3RYI - chains B and C of the 5 polymer chains in the assembly; structure by X-ray diffraction, 2.40 A resolution.

[Chain B]
Name: Tubulin beta chain
Organism: Ovis aries
UniProt: D0VWY9 (D0VWY9_SHEEP); the author numbering skips numbers that UniProt does not, so the offset changes along the chain: 1-44 = UniProt 1-44; 47-360 = UniProt 45-358; 369-455 = UniProt 359-445
Sequence (445 residues; numbered 1 to 455; 10 numbers in that range are skipped by the numbering (no residue carries them; nothing is unmodelled there); the number before each row is that of its first residue):
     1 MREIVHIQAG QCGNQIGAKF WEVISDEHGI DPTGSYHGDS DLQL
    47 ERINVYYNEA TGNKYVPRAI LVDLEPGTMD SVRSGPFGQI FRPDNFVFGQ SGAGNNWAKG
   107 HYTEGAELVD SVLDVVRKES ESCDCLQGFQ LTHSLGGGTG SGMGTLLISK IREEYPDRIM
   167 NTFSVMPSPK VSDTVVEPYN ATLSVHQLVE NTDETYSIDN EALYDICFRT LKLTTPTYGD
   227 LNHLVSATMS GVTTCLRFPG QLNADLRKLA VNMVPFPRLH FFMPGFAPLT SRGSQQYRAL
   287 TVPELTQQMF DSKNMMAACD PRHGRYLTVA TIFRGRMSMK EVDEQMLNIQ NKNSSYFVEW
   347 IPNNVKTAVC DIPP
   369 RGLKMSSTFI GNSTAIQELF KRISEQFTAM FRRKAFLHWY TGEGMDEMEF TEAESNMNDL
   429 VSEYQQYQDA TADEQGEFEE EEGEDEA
Not modelled in the structure: 442-455
Small-molecule neighbours: GDP (guanosine-5'-diphosphate): Ala9, Gly10, Gln11, Cys12, Gln15, Ile16, Asp69, Ser140, Gly142, Gly143, Gly144, Thr145, Gly146, Val171, Pro173, Val177, Ser178, Asp179, Glu183, Asn206, Leu209, Tyr224, Leu227, Asn228

[Chain C]
Name: Tubulin alpha chain
Organism: Ovis aries
UniProt: D0VWZ0 (D0VWZ0_SHEEP); residue numbers follow UniProt; this construct covers 1-451
Sequence (451 residues; numbered 1 to 451; the number before each row is that of its first residue):
     1 MRECISIHVG QAGVQIGNAC WELYCLEHGI QPDGQMPSDK TIGGGDDSFN TFFSETGAGK
    61 HVPRAVFVDL EPTVIDEVRT GTYRQLFHPE QLITGKEDAA NNYARGHYTI GKEIIDLVLD
   121 RIRKLADQCT GLQGFLVFHS FGGGTGSGFT SLLMERLSVD YGKKSKLEFS IYPAPQVSTA
   181 VVEPYNSILT THTTLEHSDC AFMVDNEAIY DICRRNLDIE RPTYTNLNRL ISQIVSSITA
   241 SLRFDGALNV DLTEFQTNLV PYPRIHFPLA TYAPVISAEK AYHEQLSVAE ITNACFEPAN
   301 QMVKCDPRHG KYMACCLLYR GDVVPKDVNA AIATIKTKRS IQFVDWCPTG FKVGINYQPP
   361 TVVPGGDLAK VQRAVCMLSN TTAIAEAWAR LDHKFDLMYA KRAFVHWYVG EGMEEGEFSE
   421 AREDMAALEK DYEEVGVDSV EGEGEEEGEE Y
Not modelled in the structure: 38-46, 439-451
Small-molecule neighbours: GTP (guanosine-5'-triphosphate): Gly10, Gln11, Ala12, Gln15, Ile16, Asp69, Asp98, Ala99, Ala100, Asn101, Ser140, Gly142, Gly143, Gly144, Thr145, Gly146, Ile171, Pro173, Val177, Ser178, Thr179, Glu183, Asn206, Tyr224, Leu227, Asn228, Ile231

[How chain B and chain C interact]
Contacting residue pairs (46; chain B residue first):
  Pro72(B) - Arg2(C)
  Gln96(B) - Arg2(C)  hydrogen bond (backbone-side chain)
  Gly100(B) - Thr253(C)
  Gly100(B) - Glu254(C)
  Gly100(B) - Thr257(C)  hydrogen bond (backbone-side chain)
  Asn101(B) - Glu254(C)
  Asn101(B) - Asn258(C)
  Asn101(B) - Lys352(C)
  Lys105(B) - Thr253(C)
  Pro175(B) - Lys336(C)  hydrogen bond (backbone-side chain)
  Pro175(B) - Pro348(C)
  Pro175(B) - Thr349(C)
  Ser178(B) - Thr349(C)
  Asp179(B) - Lys352(C)  hydrogen bond (backbone-side chain)
  Thr180(B) - Asn258(C)  hydrogen bond
  Val181(B) - Asn258(C)  hydrogen bond (backbone-side chain)
  Val181(B) - Cys347(C)  hydrophobic
  Thr220(B) - Lys326(C)
  Thr221(B) - Lys326(C)  hydrogen bond (backbone-side chain)
  Thr221(B) - Ala330(C)
  Thr223(B) - Lys326(C)
  Gln394(B) - Pro348(C)
  Ala397(B) - Trp346(C)
  Met398(B) - Trp346(C)
  Met398(B) - Pro348(C)
  Arg401(B) - Tyr262(C)  hydrogen bond (backbone-side chain)
  Arg401(B) - Trp346(C)
  Arg401(B) - Glu434(C)  hydrogen bond (side chain-backbone)
  Arg401(B) - Val435(C)
  Arg401(B) - Val437(C)  hydrogen bond (side chain-backbone)
  Arg401(B) - Asp438(C)
  Lys402(B) - Tyr262(C)
  Ala403(B) - Pro261(C)
  Ala403(B) - Tyr262(C)
  Ala403(B) - Trp346(C)  hydrophobic
  Phe404(B) - Thr257(C)
  Phe404(B) - Asn258(C)
  Phe404(B) - Val260(C)
  Phe404(B) - Pro261(C)  hydrogen bond (backbone-backbone)
  His406(B) - Val260(C)
  His406(B) - Pro261(C)
  His406(B) - Tyr262(C)
  His406(B) - Pro263(C)
  Trp407(B) - Gln256(C)  hydrogen bond (side chain-backbone)
  Trp407(B) - Thr257(C)
  Trp407(B) - Val260(C)  hydrogen bond (side chain-backbone)
Other interface residues (no listed pair), chain B (27 interface residues in all): Lys176, Val182, Pro184, Pro222, Leu405
Other interface residues (no listed pair), chain C (28 interface residues in all): Asp199, Met313, Asn329, Asp345, Gly350, Phe351

[Overview]
Chain B and chain C form an interface of 27 and 28 residues respectively, with 13 hydrogen bonds. Polar
contacts include Gln96(B)-Arg2(C), Gly100(B)-Thr257(C) and Pro175(B)-Lys336(C). Ligands of chain B: GDP. Chain
C binds GTP.
Chain B is Tubulin beta chain and chain C is Tubulin alpha chain, both from Ovis aries; the structure,
GDP-Tubulin: rb3 stathmin-like domain complex, was determined by X-ray diffraction (same publication as 3RYC,
3RYF and 3RYH).
